5I61 - chain A; structure by X-ray diffraction, 2.40 A resolution.

[Chain A]
Protein: Potential RNA-dependent RNA polymerase
Source organism: Human picobirnavirus (strain Human/Thailand/Hy005102/-)
Notes: EC 2.7.7.48
UniProtKB: Q50LE4 (RDRP_HPBVH); residues 2-534 here = UniProt positions 2-534
Chain sequence (534 residues; numbered 1 to 534; the number before each row is that of its first residue):
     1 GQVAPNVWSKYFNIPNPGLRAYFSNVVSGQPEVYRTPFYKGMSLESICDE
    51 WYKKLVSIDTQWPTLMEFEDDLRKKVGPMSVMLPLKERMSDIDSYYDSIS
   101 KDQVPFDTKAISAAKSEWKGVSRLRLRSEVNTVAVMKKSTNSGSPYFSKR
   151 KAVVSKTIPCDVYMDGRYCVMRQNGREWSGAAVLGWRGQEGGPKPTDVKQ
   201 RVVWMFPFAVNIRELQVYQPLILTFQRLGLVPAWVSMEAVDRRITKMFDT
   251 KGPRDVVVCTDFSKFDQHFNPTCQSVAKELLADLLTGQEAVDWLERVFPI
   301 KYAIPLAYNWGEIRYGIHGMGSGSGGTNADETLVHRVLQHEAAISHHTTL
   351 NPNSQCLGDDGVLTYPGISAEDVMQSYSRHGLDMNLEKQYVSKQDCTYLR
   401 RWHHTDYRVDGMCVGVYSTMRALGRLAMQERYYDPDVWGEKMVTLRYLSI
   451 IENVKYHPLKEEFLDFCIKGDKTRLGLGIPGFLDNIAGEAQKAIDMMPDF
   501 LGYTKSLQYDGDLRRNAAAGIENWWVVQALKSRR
Not modelled in the structure: 495-499, 512-517
Sequence notes: expression tag (1)
Modified residues: Mse42, Mse66, Mse79, Mse82, Mse89, Mse136, Mse164, Mse171, Mse205, Mse237, Mse247, Mse320, Mse374, Mse384, Mse412, Mse420, Mse428, Mse442 (selenomethionine; parent Met); Mse496, Mse497 (selenomethionine)
From the paper describing this entry:
  - catalytic residues: Asp261, Asp359, Asp360
  - conformationally variable residues (order/disorder transition): Asp495 to Ala518

[In short]
The paper reports catalytic residues Asp261, Asp359 and Asp360; conformational variability at Asp495.
Chain A is Potential RNA-dependent RNA polymerase (Human picobirnavirus (strain Human/Thailand/Hy005102/-));
the structure, Crystal structure of the RNA-dependent RNA polymerase of a human picorbirnavirus, was
determined by X-ray diffraction, deposited together with 5I62.
